PDB entry 7TYJ | electron microscopy, 3.30 A resolution | chains A and B

[Chain A (and B)]
Molecule: Insulin receptor-related protein
Source organism: Homo sapiens
Notes: EC 2.7.10.1; chain B of this document is another copy of the same molecule, construct and numbering; everything in this record applies to it too
UniProt: P14616 (INSRR_HUMAN); residues -25 to 1271 here correspond to UniProt positions 1-1297 (UniProt number = residue number + 26)
Chain sequence (1297 residues; numbered -25 to 1271; the number before each row is that of its first residue; numbers below 1 keep their minus sign (Met-25 is residue -25)):
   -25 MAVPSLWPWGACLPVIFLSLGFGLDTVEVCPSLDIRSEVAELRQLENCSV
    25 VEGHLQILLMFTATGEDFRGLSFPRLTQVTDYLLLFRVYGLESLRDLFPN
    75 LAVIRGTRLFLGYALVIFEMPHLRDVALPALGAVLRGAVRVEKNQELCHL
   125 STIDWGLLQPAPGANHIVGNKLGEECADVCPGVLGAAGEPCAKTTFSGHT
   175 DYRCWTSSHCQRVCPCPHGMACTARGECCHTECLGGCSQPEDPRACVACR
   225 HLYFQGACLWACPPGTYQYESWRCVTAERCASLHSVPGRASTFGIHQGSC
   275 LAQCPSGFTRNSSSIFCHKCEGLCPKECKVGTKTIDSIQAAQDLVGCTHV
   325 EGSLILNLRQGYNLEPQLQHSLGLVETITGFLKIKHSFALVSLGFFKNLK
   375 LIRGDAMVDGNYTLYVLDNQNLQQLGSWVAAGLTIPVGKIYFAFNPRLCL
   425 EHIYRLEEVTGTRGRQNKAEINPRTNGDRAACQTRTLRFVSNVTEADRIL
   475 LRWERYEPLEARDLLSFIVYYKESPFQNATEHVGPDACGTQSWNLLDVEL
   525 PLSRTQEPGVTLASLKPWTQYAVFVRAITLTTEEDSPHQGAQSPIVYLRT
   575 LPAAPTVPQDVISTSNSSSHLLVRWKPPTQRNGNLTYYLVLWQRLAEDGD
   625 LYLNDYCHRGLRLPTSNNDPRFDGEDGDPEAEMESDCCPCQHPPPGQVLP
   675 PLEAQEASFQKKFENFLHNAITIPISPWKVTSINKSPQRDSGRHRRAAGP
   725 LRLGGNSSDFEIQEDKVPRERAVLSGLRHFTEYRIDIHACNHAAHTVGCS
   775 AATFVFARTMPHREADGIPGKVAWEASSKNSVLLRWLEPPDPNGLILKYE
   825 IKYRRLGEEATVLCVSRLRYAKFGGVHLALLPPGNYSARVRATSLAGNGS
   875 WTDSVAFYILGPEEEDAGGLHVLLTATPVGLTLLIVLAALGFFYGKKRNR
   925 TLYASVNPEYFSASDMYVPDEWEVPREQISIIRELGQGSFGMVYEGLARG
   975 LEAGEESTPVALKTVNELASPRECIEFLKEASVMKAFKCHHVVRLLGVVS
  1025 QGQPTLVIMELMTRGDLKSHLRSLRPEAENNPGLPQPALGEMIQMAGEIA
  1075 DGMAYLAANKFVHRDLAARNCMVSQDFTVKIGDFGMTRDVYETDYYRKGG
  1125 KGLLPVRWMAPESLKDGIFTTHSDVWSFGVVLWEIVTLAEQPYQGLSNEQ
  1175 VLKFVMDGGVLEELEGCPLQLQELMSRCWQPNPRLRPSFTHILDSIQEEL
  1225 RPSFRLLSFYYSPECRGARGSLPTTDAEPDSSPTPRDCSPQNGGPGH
Unresolved in the structure: -25 to 0, 260-264, 453-1271 (chain B: -25 to 452, 508-514, 646-676, 700-732, 885-1271)
Disulfides: Cys4-Cys22, Cys122-Cys150, Cys154-Cys178, Cys165-Cys184, Cys188-Cys196, Cys190-Cys202, Cys203-Cys211, Cys207-Cys220, Cys223-Cys232, Cys236-Cys248, Cys254-Cys274, Cys278-Cys291, Cys302-Cys321

[Interface between chain A and chain B]
Residue-residue contacts - 69 pairs, chain A then chain B:
  Arg10(A) with Phe690(B)
  Gln30(A) with Phe690(B)
  Leu32(A) with Phe690(B), hydrophobic
  Leu33(A) with Phe690(B); Leu691(B), hydrophobic
  Phe35(A) with Ala694(B), hydrophobic; Ile695(B)
  Glu40(A) with Phe734(B)
  Leu58(A) with Phe687(B), hydrophobic
  Phe60(A) with Phe687(B), hydrophobic
  Arg61(A) with Leu691(B); Ala776(B), hydrogen bond (side chain-backbone); Phe778(B)
  Tyr63(A) with Ala776(B); Phe778(B)
  Phe84(A) with Phe683(B), hydrophobic; Lys686(B); Phe687(B), hydrophobic
  Leu85(A) with Ser682(B); Phe683(B); Lys686(B)
  Tyr87(A) with Phe683(B), hydrophobic
  Val90(A) with Phe683(B), hydrophobic; Phe687(B), hydrophobic
  Pro95(A) with Arg758(B); Phe778(B), hydrophobic
  His96(A) with Gln617(B), hydrogen bond; Arg758(B), hydrogen bond
  Arg98(A) with Ala620(B), hydrogen bond (side chain-backbone); Asp622(B)
  Arg114(A) with Glu680(B), salt bridge; Phe683(B)
  Gln119(A) with Phe780(B)
  Glu120(A) with Leu619(B); Glu756(B); Phe780(B)
  His123(A) with Asp624(B), salt bridge
  Leu146(A) with Arg636(B)
  Glu148(A) with Leu635(B); Arg636(B), salt bridge
  Glu149(A) with Leu635(B); Arg636(B)
  Ala151(A) with Asp624(B); Asn628(B); Tyr630(B); Arg633(B)
  Val153(A) with Asn628(B)
  Leu158(A) with Asn628(B); Asp629(B); His632(B)
  Gly159(A) with Asp629(B)
  Ser181(A) with Asp624(B)
  Asn331(A) with Asp521(B), hydrogen bond
  Arg333(A) with Leu519(B); Asp521(B), salt bridge
  Gln334(A) with Gln515(B), hydrogen bond; Leu519(B)
  Lys357(A) with Glu523(B), salt bridge
  His360(A) with Ser490(B); Asp521(B)
  Asp383(A) with Leu526(B)
  Tyr389(A) with Leu488(B)
  Leu391(A) with Leu488(B), hydrophobic
  Asp392(A) with Leu554(B)
  Tyr415(A) with Leu488(B)
  Phe418(A) with Leu554(B), hydrophobic; Thr555(B)
  Arg448(A) with Thr556(B), hydrogen bond (side chain-backbone); Glu558(B), salt bridge
Other interface residues (no listed pair), chain A (49 interface residues in all): Phe92, Glu93, Glu116, Lys145, Cys150, Lys359, Gln394, Thr449
Other interface residues (no listed pair), chain B (47 interface residues in all): Arg453, Ile492, Leu627, Pro638, Gln679, Asn693, Thr696, Asp760, Ala775

[In short]
Chain A and chain B form an interface of 49 and 47 residues respectively; the contacts include 7 hydrogen
bonds and 6 salt bridges. Polar pairs include Arg114(A)-Glu680(B), His123(A)-Asp624(B) and
Glu148(A)-Arg636(B).
Both chains are Insulin receptor-related protein (Homo sapiens). Entry 7TYJ (Cryo-EM Structure of insulin
receptor-related receptor (IRR) in apo-state captured at pH 7. The 3D refinement ...) was determined by
electron microscopy, deposited together with 7TYK and 7TYM.
